Entry 6T29 (X-ray diffraction, 1.48 A resolution); this record covers chain AAA.

[Chain AAA]
Molecule: Calcium/calmodulin-dependent protein kinase type 1D
Source organism: Homo sapiens
Notes: EC 2.7.11.17
UniProt: Q8IU85 (KCC1D_HUMAN); residue numbers follow UniProt; this construct covers 1-385
Chain sequence (385 residues; each row starts with the number of its first residue):
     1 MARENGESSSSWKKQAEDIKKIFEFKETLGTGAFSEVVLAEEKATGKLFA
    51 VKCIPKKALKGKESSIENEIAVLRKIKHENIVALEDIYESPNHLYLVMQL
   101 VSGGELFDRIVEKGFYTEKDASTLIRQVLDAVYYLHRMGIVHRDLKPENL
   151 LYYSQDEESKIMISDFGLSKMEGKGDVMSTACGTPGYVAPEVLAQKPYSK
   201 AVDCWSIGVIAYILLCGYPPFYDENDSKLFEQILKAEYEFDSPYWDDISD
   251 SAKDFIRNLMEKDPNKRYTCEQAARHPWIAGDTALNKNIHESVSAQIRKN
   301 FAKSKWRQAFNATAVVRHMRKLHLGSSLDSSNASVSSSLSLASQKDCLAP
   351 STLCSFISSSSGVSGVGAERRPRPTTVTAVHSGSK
Disordered / not traced: 1-11, 169-185, 303-385
Curated features (UniProtKB/Swiss-Prot):
  - region: Lys299 to Arg320 (Calmodulin-binding)
  - motif: His318 to Leu324 (Nuclear export signal)
  - active site: Asp144 (Proton acceptor)
  - binding site (ATP): Leu29 to Val37, Lys52
  - modified residue: Ser122 (Phosphoserine), Thr180 (Phosphothreonine)
  - cross-link: Lys113 (Glycyl lysine isopeptide (Lys-Gly) (interchain with G-Cter in SUMO2))
  - mutagenesis: Lys52 (K52A: Catalytically inactive form), Thr180 (T180A: Loss of ionomycin-induced activation)
Small-molecule neighbours: M8Z (2-[(3S)-3-azanylpiperidin-1-yl]-4-[[3,5-bis(2-cyanopropan-2-yl)phenyl]amino]pyrimidine-5-carboxamide): Glu27, Leu29, Gly30, Val37, Leu39, Ala50, Val82, Gln99, Leu100, Val101, Ser102, Glu105, Glu148, Asn149, Leu151, Ser164, Asp165
What the authors report for this chain:
  - binding site for M8Z: Leu100, Glu105 (proposed by the authors, not directly observed)
  - post-translational modification sites: Ser179, Thr180

[Summary]
Chain AAA binds compound M8Z. From UniProt: active-site residue Asp144, 10 ATP-binding residues and 2
mutagenesis sites. The paper reports a binding site for M8Z at Leu100 and Glu105; modification sites Ser179
and Thr180.
Chain AAA is Calcium/calmodulin-dependent protein kinase type 1D (Homo sapiens); the structure, Crystal
structure of human calmodulin-dependent protein kinase 1D (CAMK1D) bound to compound 18 (CS587), was
determined by X-ray diffraction together with 6T28 from the same study.
